4MVB - chains C and A of the 4 polymer chains in the assembly; structure by X-ray diffraction, 3.09 A resolution.

Chain C:
Molecule: 42F3 alpha VmCh
Source organism: Mus musculus, Homo sapiens
Amino-acid sequence (212 residues; each row starts with the number of its first residue; numbers below 1 keep their minus sign (Gly-4 is residue -4)):
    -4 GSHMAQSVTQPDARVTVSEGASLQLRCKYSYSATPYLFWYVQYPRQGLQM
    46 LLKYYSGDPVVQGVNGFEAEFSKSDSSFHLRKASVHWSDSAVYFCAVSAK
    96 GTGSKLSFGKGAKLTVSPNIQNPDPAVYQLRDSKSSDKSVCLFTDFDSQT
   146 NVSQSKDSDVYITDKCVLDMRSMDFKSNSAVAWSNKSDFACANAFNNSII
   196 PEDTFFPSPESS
Disordered / not traced: -4 to 1, 201-207
Disulfide bonds: Cys22-Cys90

Chain A:
Molecule: H-2 class I histocompatibility antigen, L-D alpha chain
Source organism: Mus musculus
UniProt: P01897 (HA1L_MOUSE); residues 1-179 here correspond to UniProt positions 25-203 (UniProt number = residue number + 24)
Amino-acid sequence (180 residues; numbered 0 to 179; the number before each row is that of its first residue; numbering starts at 0):
     0 MGPHSMRYYETATSRRGLGEPRYTSVGYVDDKEFVRFDSDAENPRYEPQV
    50 PWMEQEGPEYWERITQIAKGQEQWFRVNLRTLLGYYNQSAGGTHTLQWMY
   100 GCDVGSDGRLLRGYEQFAYDGCDYIALNEDLRTWTAADMAAQITRRKWEQ
   150 AGAAEYYRAYLEGECVEWLHRYLKNGNATL
Disordered / not traced: 0-1, 176-179
Differences from the reference sequence: initiating methionine (0); engineered mutation Tyr8 (Phe32 in P01897), Thr12 (Val36 in P01897), Arg15 (Pro39 in P01897), Thr23 (Ile47 in P01897), Asp30 (Asn54 in P01897), Val49 (Ala73 in P01897), Arg131 (Lys155 in P01897)
Swiss-Prot annotation at these positions:
  - glycosylation (N-linked (GlcNAc...) asparagine): Asn86, Asn176
Disulfide bonds: Cys101-Cys164

Interface between chain C and chain A:
Contacting residue pairs - 13 pairs, chain C then chain A:
  Tyr31(C) - Tyr155(A)
  Lys48(C) - Ala150(A)
  Tyr50(C) - Gly151(A)
  Tyr50(C) - Glu154(A)
  Tyr50(C) - Tyr155(A)  hydrophobic
  Tyr50(C) - Ala158(A)
  Ser51(C) - Glu154(A)  hydrogen bond (side chain-backbone)
  Ser51(C) - Arg157(A)
  Ser51(C) - Ala158(A)  hydrogen bond (side chain-backbone)
  Gly52(C) - Arg157(A)
  Gly96(C) - Arg62(A)  hydrogen bond (backbone-side chain)
  Gly96(C) - Ile66(A)
  Thr97(C) - Arg62(A)
Interface residues without a listed pair, chain C (8 interface residues in all): Lys95
Interface residues without a listed pair, chain A (9 interface residues in all): Gln149
Interface features reported in the paper:
  - specific contacts: Tyr31(C)-Tyr155(A), Tyr50(C)-Tyr155(A), Ser51(C)-Glu154(A) (hydrogen bond)

In short:
8 residues of chain C face 9 of chain A across their interface, with 3 hydrogen bonds. Polar contacts include
Ser51(C)-Glu154(A), Ser51(C)-Ala158(A) and Gly96(C)-Arg62(A). The authors report contacts between Tyr31(C) and
Tyr155(A) and Tyr50(C) and Tyr155(A); a hydrogen bond between Ser51(C) and Glu154(A).
Here chain C is 42F3 alpha VmCh (Mus musculus, Homo sapiens) and chain A is H-2 class I histocompatibility
antigen, L-D alpha chain (Mus musculus). Entry 4MVB (42F3 pCPB7/H-2Ld Complex) was determined by X-ray
diffraction together with 4MXQ, 4N0C, 4N5E and 4MS8 from the same study.
